1YNN - chains A and C of the 6 polymer chains in the assembly; structure by X-ray diffraction, 3.30 A resolution.

# Chain A
Name: DNA-directed RNA polymerase alpha chain
From: Thermus aquaticus
Notes: EC 2.7.7.6
UniProt: Q9KWU8 (RPOA_THEAQ); numbering as in UniProt (aligned over 1-314)
Amino-acid sequence (314 residues; numbered 1 to 314; the number before each row is that of its first residue):
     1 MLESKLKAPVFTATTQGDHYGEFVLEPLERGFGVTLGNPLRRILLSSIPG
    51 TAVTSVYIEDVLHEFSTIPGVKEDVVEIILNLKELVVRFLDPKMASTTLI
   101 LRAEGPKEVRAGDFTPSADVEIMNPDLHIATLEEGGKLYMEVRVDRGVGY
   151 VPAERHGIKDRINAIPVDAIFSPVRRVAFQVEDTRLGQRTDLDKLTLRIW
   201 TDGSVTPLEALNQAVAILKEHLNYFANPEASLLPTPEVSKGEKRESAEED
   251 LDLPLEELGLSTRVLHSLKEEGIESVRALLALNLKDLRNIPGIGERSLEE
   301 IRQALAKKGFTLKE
Disordered / not traced: 1-5, 236-314

# Chain C
Name: DNA-directed RNA polymerase beta chain
From: Thermus aquaticus
Notes: EC 2.7.7.6
UniProt: Q9KWU7 (RPOB_THEAQ); residue numbers follow UniProt; this construct covers 1-1119
Amino-acid sequence (1119 residues; each row starts with the number of its first residue):
     1 MEIKRFGRIREVIPLPPLTEIQVESYKKALQADVPPEKRENVGIQAAFKE
    51 TFPIEEGDKGKGGLVLDFLEYRIGDPPFSQDECREKDLTYQAPLYARLQL
   101 IHKDTGLIKEDEVFLGHLPLMTEDGSFIINGADRVIVSQIHRSPGVYFTP
   151 DPARPGRYIASIIPLPKRGPWIDLEVEASGVVTMKVNKRKFPLVLLLRVL
   201 GYDQETLVRELSAYGDLVQGLLDEAVLAMRPEEAMVRLFTLLRPGDPPKK
   251 DKALAYLFGLLADPKRYDLGEAGRYKAEEKLGVGLSGRTLVRFEDGEFKD
   301 EVFLPTLRYLFALTAGVPGHEVDDIDHLGNRRIRTVGELMADQFRVGLAR
   351 LARGVRERMVMGSPDTLTPAKLVNSRPLEAALREFFSRSQLSQFKDETNP
   401 LSSLRHKRRISALGPGGLTRERAGFDVRDVHRTHYGRICPVETPEGANIG
   451 LITSLAAYARVDALGFIRTPYRRVKNGVVTEEVVYMTASEEDRYTIAQAN
   501 TPLEGDRIATDRVVARRRGEPVIVAPEEVEFMDVSPKQVFSLNTNLIPFL
   551 EHDDANRALMGSNMQTQAVPLIRAQAPVVMTGLEERVVRDSLAALYAEED
   601 GEVVKVDGTRIAVRYEDGRLVEHPLRRYARSNQGTAFDQRPRVRVGQRVK
   651 KGDLLADGPASEEGFLALGQNVLVAIMPFDGYNFEDAIVISEELLKRDFY
   701 TSIHIERYEIEARDTKLGPERITRDIPHLSEAALRDLDEEGIVRIGAEVK
   751 PGDILVGRTSFKGEQEPSPEERLLRSIFGEKARDVKDTSLRVPPGEGGIV
   801 VGRLRLRRGDPGVELKPGVREVVRVFVAQKRKLQVGDKLANRHGNKGVVA
   851 KILPVEDMPHLPDGTPVDVILNPLGVPSRMNLGQILETHLGLAGYFLGQR
   901 YISPVFDGATEPEIKELLAEAFNLYFGKRQGEGFGVDKREKEVLARAEKL
   951 GLVSPGKSPEEQLKELFDLGKVVLYDGRTGEPFEGPIVVGQMFIMKLYHM
  1001 VEDKMHARSTGPYSLITQQPLGGKAQFGGQRFGEMEVWALEAYGAAHTLQ
  1051 EMLTIKSDDIEGRNAAYQAIIKGEDVPEPSVPESFRVLVKELQALALDVQ
  1101 TLDEKDNPVDIFEGLASKR
Disordered / not traced: 1115-1119
Ligand contacts: rifampicin (RFP): Arg-134, Val-137, Ser-389, Gln-390, Leu-391, Ser-392, Gln-393, Phe-394, Lys-395, Asp-396, Arg-405, His-406, Arg-409, Ser-411, Leu-413, Pro-444, Asn-448, Ile-452, Gln-633

# Interface between chain A and chain C
Pairs across the interface (81):
  Tyr-20(A) / Glu-932(C)  hydrogen bond
  Glu-22(A) / Phe-934(C)
  Val-34(A) / Arg-939(C)
  Val-34(A) / Gly-980(C)
  Asn-38(A) / Gly-977(C)  hydrogen bond (side chain-backbone)
  Asn-38(A) / Arg-978(C)
  Asn-38(A) / Thr-979(C)
  Asn-38(A) / Gly-980(C)  hydrogen bond (side chain-backbone)
  Arg-41(A) / Glu-856(C)
  Arg-41(A) / His-860(C)  hydrogen bond
  Arg-41(A) / Gly-864(C)  hydrogen bond (side chain-backbone)
  Arg-42(A) / Glu-856(C)  hydrogen bond (side chain-backbone)
  Arg-42(A) / Asp-857(C)  salt bridge
  Arg-42(A) / Gly-977(C)
  Arg-42(A) / Arg-978(C)
  Leu-45(A) / Glu-856(C)
  Ser-46(A) / Glu-856(C)
  His-63(A) / Ile-799(C)
  His-63(A) / Val-801(C)
  Glu-64(A) / Lys-830(C)  salt bridge
  Phe-65(A) / Tyr-628(C)
  Phe-65(A) / Ile-799(C)  hydrophobic
  Phe-65(A) / Val-801(C)  hydrophobic
  Phe-65(A) / Ala-828(C)  hydrophobic
  Thr-67(A) / Gly-608(C)
  Ile-68(A) / Asp-607(C)
  Pro-69(A) / Asp-607(C)
  Gly-70(A) / Asp-607(C)  hydrogen bond (backbone-side chain)
  Val-71(A) / Asp-607(C)
  Val-71(A) / Gly-608(C)  hydrogen bond (backbone-backbone)
  Lys-72(A) / Val-606(C)
  Lys-72(A) / Gly-608(C)
  Lys-72(A) / Pro-641(C)
  Lys-72(A) / Val-643(C)  hydrogen bond (side chain-backbone)
  Glu-73(A) / Arg-627(C)
  Glu-73(A) / Arg-640(C)
  Asp-74(A) / Arg-627(C)  salt bridge
  Asp-74(A) / Tyr-628(C)  hydrogen bond
  Val-76(A) / Ile-572(C)  hydrophobic
  Val-76(A) / Tyr-628(C)
  Glu-77(A) / Arg-640(C)  salt bridge
  Leu-80(A) / Ile-572(C)  hydrophobic
  Leu-80(A) / Arg-573(C)
  Lys-83(A) / Lys-696(C)  hydrogen bond (side chain-backbone)
  Lys-83(A) / Asp-698(C)  salt bridge
  Glu-108(A) / Arg-644(C)  salt bridge
  Thr-131(A) / Arg-644(C)
  Glu-133(A) / Lys-605(C)
  Glu-133(A) / Val-606(C)  hydrogen bond (side chain-backbone)
  Glu-133(A) / Asp-607(C)  hydrogen bond (side chain-backbone)
  Glu-133(A) / Arg-610(C)  salt bridge
  Glu-134(A) / Arg-610(C)  salt bridge
  Tyr-150(A) / Glu-692(C)
  Tyr-150(A) / Leu-695(C)
  Tyr-150(A) / Lys-696(C)
  Tyr-150(A) / Lys-832(C)
  Asp-168(A) / Asp-698(C)
  Asp-168(A) / Lys-830(C)  salt bridge
  Asp-168(A) / Lys-832(C)  salt bridge
  Ile-170(A) / Lys-696(C)
  Arg-176(A) / Asp-863(C)  hydrogen bond (side chain-backbone)
  Arg-176(A) / Gly-864(C)
  Arg-176(A) / Thr-865(C)
  Val-177(A) / Gly-864(C)
  Ala-178(A) / Pro-862(C)
  Ala-178(A) / Asp-863(C)
  Ala-178(A) / Gly-864(C)
  Phe-179(A) / Arg-939(C)
  Gln-180(A) / Arg-929(C)
  Gln-180(A) / Phe-934(C)
  Gln-180(A) / Asp-937(C)
  Val-181(A) / Asp-937(C)
  Val-181(A) / Lys-938(C)  hydrogen bond (backbone-backbone)
  Val-181(A) / Arg-939(C)
  Glu-182(A) / Gly-935(C)  hydrogen bond (side chain-backbone)
  Glu-182(A) / Lys-938(C)  hydrogen bond (backbone-side chain)
  Asp-183(A) / Lys-938(C)  salt bridge
  Leu-192(A) / Lys-938(C)  hydrogen bond (backbone-side chain)
  Asp-193(A) / Lys-938(C)  salt bridge
  Thr-196(A) / Phe-934(C)
  Arg-198(A) / Phe-934(C)
Also at the interface, not in a pair above, chain A (46 interface residues in all): Leu-62, Glu-154, Asp-191, Trp-200
Also at the interface, not in a pair above, chain C (51 interface residues in all): Val-604, Thr-609, Val-645, Ile-703, Ile-745, Gly-746, Val-800, Gln-829, Val-855, Lys-941, Glu-981

# In short
46 residues of chain A face 51 of chain C across their interface; the contacts include 18 hydrogen bonds and
12 salt bridges. Polar pairs include Arg-42(A)/Asp-857(C), Glu-64(A)/Lys-830(C) and Asp-74(A)/Arg-627(C).
Bound to chain C: rifampicin.
Chain A is DNA-directed RNA polymerase alpha chain and chain C is DNA-directed RNA polymerase beta chain, both
from Thermus aquaticus; the structure, Taq RNA polymerase-rifampicin complex, was determined by X-ray
diffraction, deposited together with 1YNJ.
